6GUB - chains A and B; structure by X-ray diffraction, 2.52 A resolution.

== Chain A ==
Protein: Cyclin-dependent kinase 2
From: Homo sapiens
Notes: EC 2.7.11.22
UniProtKB: P24941 (CDK2_HUMAN); numbering as in UniProt (aligned over 1-298)
Chain sequence (302 residues; row label = number of the first residue in the row; numbers below 1 keep their minus sign (Gly-3 is residue -3)):
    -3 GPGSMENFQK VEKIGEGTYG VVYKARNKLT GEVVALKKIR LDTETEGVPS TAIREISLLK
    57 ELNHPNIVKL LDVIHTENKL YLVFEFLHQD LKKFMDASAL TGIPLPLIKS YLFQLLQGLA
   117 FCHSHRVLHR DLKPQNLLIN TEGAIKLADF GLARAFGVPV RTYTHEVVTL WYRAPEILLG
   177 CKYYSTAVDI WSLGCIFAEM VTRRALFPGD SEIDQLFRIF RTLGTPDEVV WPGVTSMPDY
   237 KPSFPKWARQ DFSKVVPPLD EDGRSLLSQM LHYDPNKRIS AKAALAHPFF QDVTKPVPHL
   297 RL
Unresolved in the structure: -3 to -1, 38-40, 297-298
Construct notes: expression tag (-3 to 0)
Modified residues: Thr160 (phosphothreonine; TPO)
Residues lining bound ligands: Flavopiridol (F9Z; 2-(2-chlorophenyl)-8-[(3R,4R)-1-methyl-3-oxidanyl-piperidin-4-yl]-5,7-bis(oxidanyl)chromen-4-one): Ile10, Gly11, Tyr15, Val18, Ala31, Lys33, Glu51, Val64, Phe80, Glu81, Phe82, Leu83, His84, Gln85, Asp86, Gln131, Asn132, Leu134, Ala144, Asp145
Swiss-Prot annotation at these positions:
  - active site: Asp127 (Proton acceptor)
  - binding site (ATP): Ile10 to Val18, Lys33, Glu81 to Leu83, Asp86, Lys129 to Asn132, Asp145
  - binding site (Mg(2+)): Asn132, Asp145
  - site (CDK7 binding): Lys9, Lys88, Lys89, Leu166
  - modified residue: Met1 (N-acetylmethionine), Lys6 (N6-acetyllysine), Thr14 (Phosphothreonine), Tyr15 (Phosphotyrosine), Tyr19 (Phosphotyrosine), Thr160 (Phosphothreonine)
From the paper describing this entry:
  - post-translational modification sites: Thr160 (citing earlier work)

== Chain B ==
Protein: Cyclin-A2
From: Bos taurus
UniProtKB: P30274 (CCNA2_BOVIN); residues 172-432 here correspond to UniProt positions 170-430 (UniProt number = residue number - 2)
Chain sequence (268 residues; numbered 171 to 438; the number before each row is that of its first residue):
   171 GVNEVPDYHE DIHTYLREME VKCKPKVGYM KKQPDITNSM RAILVDWLVE VGEEYKLQNE
   231 TLHLAVNYID RFLSSMSVLR GKLQLVGTAA MLLASKFEEI YPPEVAEFVY ITDDTYTKKQ
   291 VLRMEHLVLK VLAFDLAAPT INQFLTQYFL HQQPANCKVE SLAMFLGELS LIDADPYLKY
   351 LPSVIAAAAF HLALYTVTGQ SWPESLVQKT GYTLETLKPC LLDLHQTYLR APQHAQQSIR
   411 EKYKNSKYHG VSLLNPPETL NVHHHHHH
Unresolved in the structure: 171, 433-438
Construct notes: expression tag (171, 433-438)

== Interface between chain A and chain B ==
Pairs across the interface - 66 pairs, chain A then chain B:
  Thr41(A) - Lys288(B)  hydrogen bond (backbone-side chain)
  Glu42(A) - Lys266(B)  hydrogen bond (backbone-side chain)
  Glu42(A) - Glu274(B)
  Glu42(A) - Val275(B)  hydrogen bond (side chain-backbone)
  Gly43(A) - Lys266(B)
  Gly43(A) - Leu292(B)
  Gly43(A) - Glu295(B)
  Val44(A) - Lys266(B)  hydrogen bond (backbone-side chain)
  Val44(A) - Glu295(B)  hydrogen bond (backbone-side chain)
  Ser46(A) - Lys266(B)
  Ile49(A) - Leu263(B)  hydrophobic
  Ile49(A) - Lys266(B)
  Ile49(A) - Leu306(B)  hydrophobic
  Arg50(A) - Lys266(B)
  Arg50(A) - Phe267(B)  hydrogen bond (side chain-backbone)
  Arg50(A) - Glu269(B)
  Ile52(A) - Phe304(B)  hydrophobic
  Ser53(A) - Phe267(B)
  Ser53(A) - Phe304(B)
  Ser53(A) - Leu306(B)
  Lys56(A) - Ala303(B)  hydrogen bond (side chain-backbone)
  Lys56(A) - Asp305(B)  salt bridge
  Glu57(A) - Tyr185(B)  hydrogen bond
  Glu57(A) - Ala307(B)
  His71(A) - His296(B)  hydrogen bond
  His71(A) - Phe304(B)
  Glu73(A) - His296(B)
  Ala116(A) - Tyr178(B)
  His119(A) - Tyr178(B)
  His119(A) - Ile182(B)
  Ser120(A) - Tyr178(B)
  Ser120(A) - Asp181(B)  hydrogen bond
  Ser120(A) - Ile182(B)
  His121(A) - Tyr185(B)
  Arg122(A) - Ile182(B)
  Arg122(A) - Tyr185(B)
  Arg122(A) - Ala307(B)  hydrogen bond (side chain-backbone)
  Arg150(A) - Glu268(B)  salt bridge
  Phe152(A) - Ile182(B)  hydrophobic
  Val154(A) - Glu174(B)
  Val154(A) - Val175(B)  hydrophobic
  Val154(A) - His179(B)
  Val154(A) - Thr316(B)  hydrogen bond (backbone-side chain)
  Val154(A) - Gln317(B)
  Pro155(A) - Asn173(B)
  Pro155(A) - Thr316(B)
  Pro155(A) - Leu320(B)
  Val156(A) - Asn173(B)  hydrogen bond (backbone-backbone)
  Arg157(A) - Gln228(B)  hydrogen bond
  Arg157(A) - Glu268(B)  salt bridge
  Thr158(A) - Ile270(B)
  Tyr159(A) - Ile270(B)
  Thr160(A) - Glu269(B)
  Thr160(A) - Ile270(B)
  Tyr179(A) - Asn173(B)
  Ser181(A) - Val172(B)  hydrogen bond (side chain-backbone)
  Ser181(A) - Val175(B)
  Thr182(A) - Val175(B)
  Pro271(A) - Val172(B)
  Asn272(A) - Val172(B)  hydrogen bond (side chain-backbone)
  Ser276(A) - Asp177(B)  hydrogen bond
  Ser276(A) - Tyr178(B)
  Ala277(A) - Tyr178(B)  hydrogen bond (backbone-side chain)
  Lys278(A) - Asp177(B)  hydrogen bond (side chain-backbone)
  Lys278(A) - Tyr178(B)  hydrogen bond (backbone-side chain)
  Lys278(A) - Asp181(B)  salt bridge
Other interface residues (no listed pair), chain A (42 interface residues in all): Leu54, Val69, Thr72, Leu76, Ala151, His161, Ala279
Other interface residues (no listed pair), chain B (37 interface residues in all): Leu186, Met189, Glu230, Tyr271, Leu299, Gln313

== In short ==
42 residues of chain A face 37 of chain B across their interface, with 20 hydrogen bonds and 4 salt bridges.
Among the polar pairs are Lys56(A)-Asp305(B), Arg150(A)-Glu268(B) and Arg157(A)-Glu268(B). Ligands of chain A:
Flavopiridol. From the paper: a modification site at Thr160(A).
Here chain A is Cyclin-dependent kinase 2 (Homo sapiens) and chain B is Cyclin-A2 (Bos taurus). Entry 6GUB
(CDK2/CyclinA in complex with Flavopiridol) was determined by X-ray diffraction, deposited together with 6GU2,
6GU3, 6GU4, 6GU6, 6GU7, 6GUC, 6GUE and 6GUF.
